PDB entry 8AYY | electron microscopy, 2.60 A resolution | chains A and C of the 3 polymer chains in the assembly

== Chain A ==
Name: Capsid protein, VP1
Source organism: Human poliovirus 3
UniProt: Q84895 (Q84895_9ENTO); residues 1-300 here correspond to UniProt positions 579-878 (UniProt number = residue number + 578)
Sequence (300 residues; row label = number of the first residue in the row):
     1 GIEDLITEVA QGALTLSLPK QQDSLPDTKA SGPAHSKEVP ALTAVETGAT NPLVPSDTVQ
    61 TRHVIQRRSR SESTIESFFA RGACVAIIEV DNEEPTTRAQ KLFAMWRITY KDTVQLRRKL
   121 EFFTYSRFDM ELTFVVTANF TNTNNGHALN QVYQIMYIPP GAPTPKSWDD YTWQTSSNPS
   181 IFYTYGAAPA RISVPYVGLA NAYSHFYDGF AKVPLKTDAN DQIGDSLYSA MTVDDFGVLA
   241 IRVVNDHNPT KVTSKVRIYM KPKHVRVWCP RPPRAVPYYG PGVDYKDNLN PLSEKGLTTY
Disordered / not traced: 1-65
Sequence notes: engineered mutation Met105 (Thr683 in Q84895), Leu132 (Phe710 in Q84895)
Small-molecule neighbours:
  - glutathione (GSH): Ile87, Asp169, Asp170, Tyr171, Trp173, Gln174, Arg242, Arg257
  - win63843 (W11; 3-{3,5-dimethyl-4-[3-(3-methyl-isoxazol-5-yl)-propoxy]-phenyl}-5-trifluoromethyl-[1,2,4]oxadiazole): Ile108, Tyr110, Phe128, Met130, Leu132, Phe134, Ile155, Met156, Tyr157, Pro179, Ser180, Ile181, Ile192, Val194, Val197, Tyr203, Phe236, Leu239
Reported in the primary citation:
  - binding site for glutathione: Arg257

== Chain C ==
Name: Capsid protein, VP3
Source organism: Human poliovirus 3
UniProt: Q84895 (Q84895_9ENTO); residues 1-238 here correspond to UniProt positions 341-578 (UniProt number = residue number + 340)
Sequence (238 residues; numbered 1 to 238; the number before each row is that of its first residue):
     1 GLPVLNTPGS NQYLTSDNYQ SPCAIPEFDV TPPIDIPGEV KNMMELAEID TMIPLNLENT
    61 KRNTMDMYRV TLSDSADLSQ PILCFSLSPA SDPRLSHTML GEVLNYYTHW AGSLKFTFLF
   121 CGSMMATGKI LVAYAPPGAQ PPTSRKEAML GTHVIWDLGL QSSCTMVVPW ISNVTYRQTT
   181 QDSFTEGGYI SMFYQTRIVV PLSTPKSMSM LGFVSACNDF SVRLLRDTTH ISQSALPQ
Disordered / not traced: 238
Sequence notes: engineered mutation Tyr19 (His359 in Q84895), Phe85 (Leu425 in Q84895)
Small-molecule neighbours:
  - glutathione (GSH): Gln233, Ser234, Ala235, Leu236
  - win63843 (W11; 3-{3,5-dimethyl-4-[3-(3-methyl-isoxazol-5-yl)-propoxy]-phenyl}-5-trifluoromethyl-[1,2,4]oxadiazole): Leu14, Ala24, Ile25
Reported in the primary citation:
  - binding site for glutathione: Leu236
  - conformationally variable residues (order/disorder transition): Leu236, Pro237

== Chain A / chain C interface ==
Pairs across the interface (122; chain A residue first):
  Arg68(A) with Ala111(C); Tyr176(C); Asp219(C), hydrogen bond (side chain-backbone); Ser221(C)
  Ser69(A) with Ser221(C), hydrogen bond (backbone-side chain)
  Arg70(A) with Asn42(C), hydrogen bond (backbone-side chain); Met44(C); Glu48(C), salt bridge; Cys217(C), hydrogen bond (side chain-backbone); Asn218(C), hydrogen bond (side chain-backbone); Phe220(C), hydrogen bond (side chain-backbone)
  Glu72(A) with Tyr107(C), hydrogen bond (backbone-side chain); Arg223(C); Leu224(C), hydrogen bond (side chain-backbone); Leu225(C), hydrogen bond (side chain-backbone)
  Ser73(A) with Asn42(C), hydrogen bond; Met43(C), hydrogen bond (backbone-backbone); Met44(C); Tyr107(C); Val222(C)
  Thr74(A) with Asn42(C)
  Ile75(A) with Val40(C); Lys41(C); Met43(C), hydrophobic
  Phe78(A) with Tyr107(C)
  Arg81(A) with Thr15(C); Ser16(C); Leu225(C)
  Gly82(A) with Thr15(C), hydrogen bond (backbone-backbone)
  Ile87(A) with Leu236(C), hydrophobic
  Asp112(A) with Gln233(C), hydrogen bond (backbone-side chain); Leu236(C); Pro237(C)
  Thr113(A) with Gln233(C)
  Val114(A) with Ile231(C), hydrophobic; Ser232(C); Gln233(C)
  Arg118(A) with Glu102(C), salt bridge; Tyr106(C), hydrogen bond; Thr228(C); Ile231(C)
  Lys119(A) with Tyr106(C)
  Phe122(A) with Met99(C), hydrophobic; Tyr106(C), hydrophobic
  Phe123(A) with Val40(C), hydrophobic; Met43(C), hydrophobic
  Arg127(A) with Val30(C); Thr31(C), hydrogen bond (side chain-backbone); Pro32(C); Pro33(C)
  Glu131(A) with Tyr19(C); Ser21(C)
  Thr133(A) with Tyr13(C)
  Pro179(A) with Ala24(C)
  Pro189(A) with Tyr13(C), hydrophobic
  Arg191(A) with Tyr13(C); Asp17(C), salt bridge; Ser21(C)
  Ile192(A) with Ser21(C); Pro22(C)
  Ser193(A) with Ser21(C), hydrogen bond; Pro22(C), hydrogen bond (backbone-backbone); Cys23(C); Ala24(C), hydrogen bond (backbone-backbone)
  Pro195(A) with Cys23(C)
  Tyr196(A) with Phe28(C); Val30(C), hydrophobic
  Val197(A) with Phe28(C), hydrophobic
  Gly198(A) with Thr31(C), hydrogen bond (backbone-side chain)
  Leu199(A) with Thr31(C)
  Ala200(A) with Thr31(C)
  Asn201(A) with Thr31(C); Pro32(C), hydrogen bond (side chain-backbone); Ile34(C)
  Tyr259(A) with Tyr13(C)
  Lys261(A) with Asp17(C), hydrogen bond (side chain-backbone)
  Arg266(A) with Glu39(C), salt bridge
  Val267(A) with Glu39(C); Val40(C), hydrogen bond (backbone-backbone)
  Trp268(A) with Ile36(C), hydrogen bond (side chain-backbone); Gly38(C); Glu39(C)
  Cys269(A) with Pro37(C); Gly38(C), hydrogen bond (backbone-backbone)
  Pro270(A) with Gly38(C); Val40(C); Leu46(C), hydrophobic
  Pro273(A) with Met99(C); Glu102(C)
  Asn290(A) with Asn63(C)
  Pro291(A) with Asn63(C)
  Leu292(A) with Leu57(C), hydrophobic; Arg62(C), hydrogen bond (backbone-side chain); Asn63(C), hydrogen bond (backbone-side chain); Met67(C), hydrophobic; His97(C)
  Ser293(A) with Leu57(C); Arg62(C)
  Glu294(A) with Leu57(C); Asn59(C); Arg62(C)
  Lys295(A) with Leu57(C), hydrogen bond (backbone-backbone); Glu58(C); Arg94(C)
  Gly296(A) with Arg94(C), hydrogen bond (backbone-side chain)
  Leu297(A) with Glu58(C), hydrogen bond (backbone-side chain); Ile82(C); Leu83(C); Cys84(C), hydrogen bond (backbone-backbone)
  Thr298(A) with Pro81(C); Ile82(C)
  Thr299(A) with Cys84(C); Arg94(C), hydrogen bond (backbone-side chain)
  Tyr300(A) with Cys84(C); Phe85(C); Ser86(C), hydrogen bond (backbone-side chain); Arg94(C); Pro141(C), hydrophobic; Pro142(C), hydrogen bond (side chain-backbone); Tyr189(C), hydrophobic; Ile190(C); Ser191(C)
Interface residues without a listed pair, chain A (63 interface residues in all): Ser77, Ala80, Gln115, Tyr125, Val135, Ala188, Val194, Ala202, Arg271, Pro272, Tyr278
Interface residues without a listed pair, chain C (77 interface residues in all): Asn11, Asn18, Ile25, Pro54, Leu55, Asn56, Pro93, Gly112, Thr175, Asp227, His230

== Overview ==
Chain A and chain C form an interface of 63 and 77 residues respectively; the contacts include 33 hydrogen
bonds and 4 salt bridges. Polar pairs include Arg70(A)-Glu48(C), Arg118(A)-Glu102(C) and Arg191(A)-Asp17(C).
From the paper: a binding site for glutathione at Arg257(A) and Leu236(C); conformational variability at
Leu236(C) and Pro237(C).
Here chain A is Capsid protein, VP1 and chain C is Capsid protein, VP3, both from Human poliovirus 3. Entry
8AYY (Poliovirus type 3 (strain Saukett) stabilised virus-like particle (PV3 SC8) in complex with GSH and
Pleconaril) was determined by electron microscopy (same publication as 8AYX and 8AYZ).
